Entry 6RDJ (electron microscopy, 2.90 A resolution); this record covers chains S and Z of the 20 polymer chains in the assembly.

== Chain S ==
Protein: ATP synthase gamma chain, mitochondrial
From: Polytomella sp. Pringsheim 198.80
Reference sequence: Q4LDE7 (Q4LDE7_9CHLO); numbering as in UniProt (aligned over 1-317)
Amino-acid sequence (317 residues; row label = number of the first residue in the row):
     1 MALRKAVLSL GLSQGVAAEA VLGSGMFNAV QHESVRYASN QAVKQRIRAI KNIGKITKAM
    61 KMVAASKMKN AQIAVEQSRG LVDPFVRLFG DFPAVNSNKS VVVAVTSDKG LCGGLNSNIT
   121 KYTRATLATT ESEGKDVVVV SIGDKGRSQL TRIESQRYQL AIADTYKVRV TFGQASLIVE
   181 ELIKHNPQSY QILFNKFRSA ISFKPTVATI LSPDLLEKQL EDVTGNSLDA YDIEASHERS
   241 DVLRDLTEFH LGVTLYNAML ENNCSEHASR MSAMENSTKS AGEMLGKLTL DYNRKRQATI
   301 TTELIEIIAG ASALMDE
Disordered / not traced: 1-38, 316-317

== Chain Z ==
Protein: ATP synthase subunit beta
From: Polytomella sp. Pringsheim 198.80
Notes: EC 7.1.2.2
Reference sequence: A0ZW41 (A0ZW41_9CHLO); residues 1-574 here = UniProt positions 1-574
Amino-acid sequence (574 residues; row label = number of the first residue in the row):
     1 MALRYAAGLA KNVVQRQGAS LNIARAFAAE PAPAIDAGYV SQVIGPVVDV RFDGELPSIL
    61 SSLEVEGHSV RLVLEVAQHM GDNTVRCIAM DSTDGLVRGQ KVVDTGSPIK VPVGRGTLGR
   121 IMNVIGEPVD EQGPIDAADI WSIHREAPEF TEQSTEQEIL VTGIKVVDLL APYQRGGKIG
   181 LFGGAGVGKT VLIMELINNV AKAHGGFSVF AGVGERTREG NDLYREMIES GVIKLGAERG
   241 NSKCTLVYGQ MNEPPGARAR VALTGLTVAE YFRDIEGQDV LLFVDNIFRF TQANSEVSAL
   301 LGRIPSAVGY QPTLATDLGG LQERITTTTK GSITSVQAVY VPADDLTDPA PATTFAHLDA
   361 TTVLSRSIAE LGIYPAVDPL DSTSRMLNPN VIGAEHYNVA RGVQKVLQDY KNLQDIIAIL
   421 GMDELSEEDK LTVARARKIQ RFLSQPFQVA EVFTGTPGKY VDLADTISGF QGVLTGKYDD
   481 LPEMAFYMVG DIKEVKEKAD KMAKDIASRK EADNKKVSEE LKDIPSLDKL VSEIKEVVIE
   541 EDDGLEEDFK AEALSSETVV LNEEGKSVPL PKKN
Disordered / not traced: 1-36
Construct notes: conflict A350 (Gly in A0ZW41), L387 (Arg in A0ZW41)

== How chain S and chain Z interact ==
Residue-residue contacts (19):
  K61(S) with I419(Z)
  A65(S) with I419(Z), hydrophobic
  M68(S) with L420(Z), hydrophobic
  K69(S) with I419(Z), hydrogen bond (side chain-backbone)
  N293(S) with D345(Z)
  R296(S) with A343(Z); D345(Z), salt bridge; D348(Z), salt bridge
  Q297(S) with V308(Z); D345(Z); T347(Z), hydrogen bond; D348(Z), hydrogen bond (side chain-backbone)
  I300(S) with V308(Z)
  T301(S) with V308(Z)
  L304(S) with P305(Z), hydrophobic; V308(Z); G309(Z)
  I308(S) with I304(Z), hydrophobic; P305(Z)
Other interface residues (no listed pair), chain S (12 interface residues in all): M271
Other interface residues (no listed pair), chain Z (13 interface residues in all): A307, P349, D415

== In short ==
Chain S and chain Z form an interface of 12 and 13 residues respectively; the contacts include 3 hydrogen
bonds and 2 salt bridges. Polar contacts include R296(S)-D345(Z), R296(S)-D348(Z) and K69(S)-I419(Z).
Chain S is ATP synthase gamma chain, mitochondrial and chain Z is ATP synthase subunit beta, both from
Polytomella sp. Pringsheim 198.80; the structure, Cryo-EM structure of Polytomella F-ATP synthase, Rotary
substate 1A, focussed refinement of F1 head and rotor, was determined by electron microscopy, deposited
together with 6RD4, 6RD5, 6RD6, 6RD7, 6RD8, 6RD9 and 46 further entries.
